Entry 6N1W (electron microscopy, 4.20 A resolution (low resolution: residue-level contacts below are approximate; hydrogen-bond / salt-bridge calls are withheld)); this record covers chains 2 and q of the 24 polymer chains in the assembly.

# Chain 2
Protein: Envelope glycoprotein gp120
Source organism: Human immunodeficiency virus 1
UniProtKB: Q2N0S6 (Q2N0S6_9HIV1); the construct lacks a stretch of the UniProt sequence and is renumbered around it, so the offset changes along the chain: 31-141 = UniProt 30-140; 150-185 = UniProt 141-176; 187-309 = UniProt 186-308; 312-321 = UniProt 309-318; 2 more segments
Amino-acid sequence (473 residues; each row starts with the number of its first residue; note: 12 numbers in that range are skipped by the numbering (no residue carries them; nothing is unmodelled there); a row labelled like 185A-185I holds insertion residues (185A, then the next letters in order)):
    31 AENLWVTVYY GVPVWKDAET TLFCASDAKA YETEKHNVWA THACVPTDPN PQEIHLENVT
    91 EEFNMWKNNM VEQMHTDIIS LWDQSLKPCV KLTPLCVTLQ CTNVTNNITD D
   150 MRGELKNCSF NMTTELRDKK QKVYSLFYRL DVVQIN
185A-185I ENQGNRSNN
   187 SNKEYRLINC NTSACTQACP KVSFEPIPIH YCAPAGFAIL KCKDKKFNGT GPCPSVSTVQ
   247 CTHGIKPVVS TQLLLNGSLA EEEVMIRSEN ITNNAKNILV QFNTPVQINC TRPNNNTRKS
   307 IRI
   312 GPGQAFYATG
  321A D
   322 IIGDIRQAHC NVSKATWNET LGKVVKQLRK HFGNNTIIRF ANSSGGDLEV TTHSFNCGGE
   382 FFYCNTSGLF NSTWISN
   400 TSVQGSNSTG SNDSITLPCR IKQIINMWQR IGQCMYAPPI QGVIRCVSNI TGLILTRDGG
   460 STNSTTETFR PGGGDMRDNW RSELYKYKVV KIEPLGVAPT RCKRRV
Unresolved in the structure: 185A-185I, 400-410
Sequence notes: conflict Cys-201 (Ile200 in Q2N0S6), Asn-332 (Thr330 in Q2N0S6), Cys-433 (Ala430 in Q2N0S6), Cys-501 (Ala498 in Q2N0S6)
Disulfide bonds: Cys-119/Cys-205, Cys-131/Cys-157, Cys-201/Cys-433, Cys-218/Cys-247, Cys-228/Cys-239, Cys-296/Cys-331, Cys-378/Cys-445, Cys-385/Cys-418
Glycans and other covalent adducts: N-acetylglucosamine (NAG) linked to Asn-133, Asn-156, Asn-160, Asn-197, Asn-234, Asn-262, Asn-295, Asn-301, Asn-355, Asn-363, Asn-386, Asn-392; glycan linked to Asn-137, Asn-276, Asn-332

# Chain q
Protein: VRC03 Heavy chain
Source organism: Homo sapiens
Amino-acid sequence (128 residues; numbered 1 to 111 plus 17 insertion-coded residues; the number before each row is that of its first residue; a row labelled like 76A-76G holds insertion residues (76A, then the next letters in order)):
     1 QVQLVQSGAV IKTPGSSVKI SCRASGYNFR DYSIHWVRLI PDKGFEWIGW IK
   52A P
    53 LWGAVSYARQ LQGRVSMTRQ LSQD
76A-76G PDDPDWG
    77 VAYMEF
82A-82C SGL
    83 TPADTAEYFC VRRGSCDY
100A-100F CGDFPW
   101 QYWGQGTVVV V
Disulfide bonds: Cys-22/Cys-92, Cys-98/Cys-100A

# Interface between chain 2 and chain q
Contacting residue pairs - 34 pairs, chain 2 then chain q:
  Asn-279(2) with Phe-100D(q)
  Asn-280(2) with Trp-47(q); Trp-50(q); Phe-100D(q)
  Ala-281(2) with Trp-50(q); Asp-100C(q)
  Lys-282(2) with Asp-100C(q)
  Ser-365(2) with Val-57(q)
  Gly-366(2) with Gly-55(q); Val-57(q)
  Gly-367(2) with Gly-55(q)
  Asp-368(2) with Trp-54(q)
  Glu-370(2) with Trp-54(q)
  Val-371(2) with Trp-54(q); Ala-56(q)
  Gln-428(2) with Arg-30(q); Leu-53(q); Trp-54(q)
  Ile-430(2) with Arg-30(q); Pro-76A(q)
  Asp-457(2) with Gln-64(q)
  Gly-458(2) with Trp-47(q); Tyr-59(q); Ala-60(q); Arg-61(q)
  Gly-459(2) with Arg-61(q)
  Ser-460(2) with Gln-62(q)
  Thr-461(2) with Gln-62(q)
  Ser-463(2) with Arg-61(q)
  Thr-465(2) with Arg-61(q)
  Glu-466(2) with Arg-61(q)
  Thr-467(2) with Arg-61(q)
  Arg-469(2) with Gln-64(q)
  Gly-473(2) with Trp-54(q)
Other interface residues (no listed pair), chain 2 (28 interface residues in all): Asn-283, Asn-425, Trp-427, Thr-455, Arg-456
Other interface residues (no listed pair), chain q (22 interface residues in all): Lys-52, Ser-58, Arg-71, Leu-73, Ser-74, Gln-75

# In short
Chain 2 and chain q form an interface of 28 and 22 residues respectively. Covalently linked
N-acetylglucosamine: at Asn-133(2), Asn-156(2), Asn-160(2), Asn-197(2), Asn-234(2) and Asn-262(2) and 6 more.
Here chain 2 is Envelope glycoprotein gp120 (Human immunodeficiency virus 1) and chain q is VRC03 Heavy chain
(Homo sapiens). Entry 6N1W (Cryo-EM structure at 4.2 A resolution of vaccine-elicited antibody DFPH-a.15 in
complex with HIV-1 Env BG505 ...) was determined by electron microscopy (same publication as 6MPH, 6MQC, 6MQE,
6MQM, 6MQR, 6N16 and 4 further entries).
